Entry 5S51 (X-ray diffraction, 2.40 A resolution); this record covers chains A and E of the 6 polymer chains in the assembly.

== Chain A ==
Name: Tubulin alpha-1B chain
From: Bos taurus
UniProt: P81947 (TBA1B_BOVIN); residue numbers follow UniProt; this construct covers 1-451
Sequence (451 residues; row label = number of the first residue in the row):
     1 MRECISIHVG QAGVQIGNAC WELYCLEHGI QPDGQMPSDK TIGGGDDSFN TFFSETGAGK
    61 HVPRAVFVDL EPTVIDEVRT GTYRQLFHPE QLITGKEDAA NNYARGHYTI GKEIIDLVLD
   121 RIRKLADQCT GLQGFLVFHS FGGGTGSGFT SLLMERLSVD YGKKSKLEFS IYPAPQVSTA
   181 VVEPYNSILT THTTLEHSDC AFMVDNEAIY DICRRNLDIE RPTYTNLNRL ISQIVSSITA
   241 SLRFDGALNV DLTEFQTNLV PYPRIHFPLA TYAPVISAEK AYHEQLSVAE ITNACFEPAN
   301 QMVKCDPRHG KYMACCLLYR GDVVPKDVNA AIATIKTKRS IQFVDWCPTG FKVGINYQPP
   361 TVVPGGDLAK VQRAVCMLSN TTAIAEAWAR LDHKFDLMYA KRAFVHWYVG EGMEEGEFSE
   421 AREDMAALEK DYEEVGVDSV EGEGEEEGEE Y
Disordered / not traced: 439-451

== Chain E ==
Name: Stathmin-4
From: Rattus norvegicus
UniProt: P63043 (STMN4_RAT); residues 5-145 here correspond to UniProt positions 49-189 (UniProt number = residue number + 44)
Sequence (143 residues; numbered 3 to 145; the number before each row is that of its first residue):
     3 MADMEVIELN KCTSGQSFEV ILKPPSFDGV PEFNASLPRR RDPSLEEIQK KLEAAEERRK
    63 YQEAELLKHL AEKREHEREV IQKAIEENNN FIKMAKEKLA QKMESNKENR EAHLAAMLER
   123 LQEKDKHAEE VRKNKELKEE ASR
Disordered / not traced: 3-5, 29-43, 144-145
Construct notes: initiating methionine (3); expression tag (4)
Curated features (UniProtKB/Swiss-Prot):
  - modified residue: S46 (Phosphoserine)

== Chain A / chain E interface ==
Pairs across the interface (64):
  H107(A) with L54(E)
  Y108(A) with K53(E); A57(E), hydrophobic; R61(E)
  T109(A) with R61(E), hydrogen bond
  K112(A) with E58(E), salt bridge
  L152(A) with I50(E), hydrophobic
  E155(A) with P45(E); I50(E); K53(E), salt bridge
  R156(A) with L47(E); Q51(E)
  S158(A) with D44(E)
  V159(A) with P45(E); L47(E), hydrophobic
  E196(A) with D44(E)
  H197(A) with D44(E), salt bridge; P45(E)
  D245(A) with C14(E); S16(E), hydrogen bond (backbone-side chain)
  A247(A) with N12(E); S19(E)
  L248(A) with S19(E)
  P325(A) with Q18(E); F20(E), hydrophobic
  N329(A) with M6(E); V8(E); F20(E); V22(E)
  I332(A) with V22(E), hydrophobic
  K336(A) with L24(E)
  D345(A) with P27(E); S28(E), hydrogen bond (backbone-backbone)
  P348(A) with K25(E); P27(E)
  T349(A) with I23(E); L24(E), hydrogen bond (backbone-backbone); K25(E), hydrogen bond (backbone-backbone)
  G350(A) with V22(E)
  F351(A) with E21(E); V22(E), hydrogen bond (backbone-backbone); L24(E), hydrophobic
  K352(A) with F20(E); E21(E), salt bridge
  V353(A) with S19(E); F20(E), hydrogen bond (backbone-backbone)
  G354(A) with Q18(E); S19(E)
  I355(A) with G17(E); Q18(E), hydrogen bond (backbone-backbone)
  N356(A) with S16(E)
  Y357(A) with C14(E); T15(E); S16(E), hydrogen bond (backbone-backbone); G17(E); Q18(E), hydrogen bond
  V409(A) with Q64(E), hydrogen bond (backbone-side chain)
  G410(A) with R61(E); Q64(E)
  E411(A) with R61(E), hydrogen bond (backbone-side chain)
  G412(A) with A57(E); R60(E), hydrogen bond (backbone-side chain); R61(E)
  E414(A) with R60(E), salt bridge
Also at the interface, not in a pair above, chain A (38 interface residues in all): G246, V328, A333, C347
Also at the interface, not in a pair above, chain E (32 interface residues in all): L11, S46, E55

== Overview ==
38 residues of chain A and 32 residues of chain E are in contact; the contacts include 13 hydrogen bonds and 5
salt bridges. Polar contacts include K112(A)-E58(E), E155(A)-K53(E) and H197(A)-D44(E).
Chain A is Tubulin alpha-1B chain (Bos taurus) and chain E is Stathmin-4 (Rattus norvegicus); the structure,
Tubulin-Z1251207602-complex, was determined by X-ray diffraction, deposited together with 5S4L, 5S4M, 5S4N,
5S4O, 5S4P, 5S4Q and 52 further entries.
